Entry 8SFO (electron microscopy, 3.30 A resolution); this record covers chains A and B of the 4 polymer chains in the assembly.

# Chain A
Name: CRISPR-associated endonuclease Cas12a
Source organism: Acidaminococcus sp. BV3L6
Notes: EC 3.1.21.1, 4.6.1.22
Reference sequence: U2UMQ6 (CS12A_ACISB); numbering as in UniProt (aligned over 1-1307)
Sequence (1311 residues; each row starts with the number of its first residue; numbers below 1 keep their minus sign (Gly-3 is residue -3)):
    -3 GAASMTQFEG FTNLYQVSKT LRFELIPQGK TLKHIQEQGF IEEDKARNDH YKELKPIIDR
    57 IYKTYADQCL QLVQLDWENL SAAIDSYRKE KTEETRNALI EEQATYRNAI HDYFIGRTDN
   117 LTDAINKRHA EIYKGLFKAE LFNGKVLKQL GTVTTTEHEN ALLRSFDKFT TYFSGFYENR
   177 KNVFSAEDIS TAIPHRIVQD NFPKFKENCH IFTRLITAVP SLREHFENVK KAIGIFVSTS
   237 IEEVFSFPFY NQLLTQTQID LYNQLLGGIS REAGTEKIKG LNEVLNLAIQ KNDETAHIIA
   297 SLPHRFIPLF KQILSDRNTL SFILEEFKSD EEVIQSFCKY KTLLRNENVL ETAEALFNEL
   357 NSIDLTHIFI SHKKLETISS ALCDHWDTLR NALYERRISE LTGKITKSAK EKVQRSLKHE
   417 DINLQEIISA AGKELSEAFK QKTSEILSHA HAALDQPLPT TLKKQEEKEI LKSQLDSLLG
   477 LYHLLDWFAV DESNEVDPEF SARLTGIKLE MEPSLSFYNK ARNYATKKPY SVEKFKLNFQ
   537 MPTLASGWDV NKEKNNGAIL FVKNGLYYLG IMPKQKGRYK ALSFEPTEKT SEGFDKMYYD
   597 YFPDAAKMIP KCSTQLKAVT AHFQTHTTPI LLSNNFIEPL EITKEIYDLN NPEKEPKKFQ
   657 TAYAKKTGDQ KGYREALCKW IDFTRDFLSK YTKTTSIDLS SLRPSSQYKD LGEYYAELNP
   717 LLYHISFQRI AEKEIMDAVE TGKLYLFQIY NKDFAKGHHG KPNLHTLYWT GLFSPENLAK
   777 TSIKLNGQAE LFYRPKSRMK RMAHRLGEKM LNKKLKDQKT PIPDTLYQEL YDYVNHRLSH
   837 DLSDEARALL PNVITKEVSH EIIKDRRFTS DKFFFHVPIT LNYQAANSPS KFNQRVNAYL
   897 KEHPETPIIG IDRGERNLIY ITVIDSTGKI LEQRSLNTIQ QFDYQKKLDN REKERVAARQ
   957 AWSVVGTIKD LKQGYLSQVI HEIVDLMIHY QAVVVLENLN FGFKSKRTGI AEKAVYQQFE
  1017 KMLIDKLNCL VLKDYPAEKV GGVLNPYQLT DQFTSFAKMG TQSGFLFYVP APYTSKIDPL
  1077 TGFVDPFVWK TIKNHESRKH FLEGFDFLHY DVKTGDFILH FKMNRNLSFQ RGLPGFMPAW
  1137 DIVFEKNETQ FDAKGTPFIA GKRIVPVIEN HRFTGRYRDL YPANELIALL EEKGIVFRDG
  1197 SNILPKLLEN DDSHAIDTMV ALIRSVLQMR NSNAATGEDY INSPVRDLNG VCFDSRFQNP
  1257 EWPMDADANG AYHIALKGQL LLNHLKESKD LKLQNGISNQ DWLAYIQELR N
Not modelled in the structure: -3 to 0, 398-402, 794-855
Construct notes: expression tag (-3 to 0)
Bound ions: Mg2+ site 1: Asp908, Glu993 (shared with 1 residue of chain D); Mg2+ site 2: Asp908, Asp1263 (shared with 1 residue of chain D)
UniProt features mapped onto this chain:
  - DNA-binding region: Pro599 to Lys607 (PAM-binding on target DNA), Lys780 to Gly783 (Target DNA), Arg951 to Lys968 (Target DNA), Ser1051 to Ala1053 (Target DNA)
  - region: Met1 to Gly35 (WED-I (OBD-I)), Gln941 to Ala957 (Bridge helix)
  - active site: His800 (For pre-crRNA processing), Lys809 (For pre-crRNA processing), Lys860 (For pre-crRNA processing), Asp908 (For DNase activity of RuvC domain), Glu993 (For DNase activity of RuvC domain), Arg1226 (For DNase activity of nuclease domain), Asp1263 (For DNase activity of RuvC domain)
  - binding site (crRNA): Tyr47 to Lys51, Asn175, Arg176, Lys307 to Leu310, Lys752 to His761, Met806 to Asn808
  - site: Arg18 (Binds crRNA), Thr167 (Binds PAM on target DNA), Arg192 (Binds crRNA), Trp382 (Binds crRNA-target DNA heteroduplex), Lys548 (Binds PAM on target DNA), Lys607 (Binds sequence-specific recognition of both target and non-target strand bases in PAM), His872 (Binds crRNA), Gln1014 (Binds target DNA)
  - mutagenesis: Thr167 (T167A: Wild-type to slightly improved guided indel formation), Arg176 (R176A: Decreased guided indel formation), Arg192 (R192A: Decreased guided indel formation), Trp382 (W382A: Nearly complete loss of guided indel formation), Lys548 (K548A: Decreased guided indel formation), Met604 (M604A: Decreased guided indel formation), Lys607 (K607A: Nearly complete loss of guided indel formation, probable loss of PAM recognition), Lys780 (K780A: Nearly complete loss of guided indel formation), Gly783 (G783P: Complete loss of guided indel formation), Asp908 (D908A: No longer provides resistance to plasmids or phage in E.coli; D908P: Complete loss of guided indel formation; neither DNA strand is cleaved in vitro), Arg951 (R951A: Nearly complete loss of guided indel formation), Arg955 (R955A: Partial loss of guided indel formation), 6 further mutagenesis entries in UniProt
What the authors report for this chain:
  - contacts within the chain: Arg951-Glu1008, Gln941-Lys1009, Asp945-Lys1009
  - conformationally variable residues (loop rearrangement): Glu1008, Lys1009
  - binding site for the 56-nt DNA strand: Arg912, Lys949, Phe999, Arg1003, Lys1072, Arg1127, Arg1172, Arg1226, Asn1295
  - catalytic residues: Asp908, Glu993, Asp1263
  - mutagenesis - F999A, R1003A: unchanged catalytic activity on 20-bp target
  - mutagenesis - F999A, R1003A (14-fold): decreased catalytic activity on 16-bp target
  - contacts within the chain: Lys1000-Glu1016 (from molecular simulation)
  - mutagenesis - R1003A: unchanged catalytic activity (TS cleavage of the 20-bp target)
  - mutagenesis - R1003A (7-fold): decreased catalytic activity (TS cleavage of the 16-bp target)

# Chain B
Molecule: 48-nt RNA strand
Sequence (48 nucleotides; each row starts with the number of its first residue; numbers below 1 keep their minus sign (U-4 is residue -4)):
    -4 UUUUUAAUUU CUACUCUUGU AGAUGUGAUA AGUGGAAUGC CAUGUGGA
Not modelled in the structure: -4 to 0, 40-43

# Interface between chain A and chain B
Pairs across the interface (118):
  Ser14(A) - G20(B)  base contact
  Lys15(A) - G20(B)  salt bridge to the phosphate
  Thr16(A) - G20(B)  hydrogen bond to the base
  Thr16(A) - U21(B)  sugar contact
  Arg18(A) - U4(B)  hydrogen bond to the base
  Arg18(A) - U19(B)  sugar contact
  Arg18(A) - U21(B)  salt bridge to the phosphate
  Phe19(A) - U4(B)  sugar contact
  Glu20(A) - U4(B)  sugar contact
  Tyr47(A) - A23(B)  phosphate contact
  Tyr47(A) - U24(B)  phosphate contact
  Lys51(A) - U24(B)  phosphate contact
  Lys51(A) - A25(B)  salt bridge to the phosphate
  Asp55(A) - A25(B)  phosphate contact
  Asn175(A) - A23(B)  hydrogen bond to the sugar
  Asn175(A) - U24(B)  sugar contact
  Arg176(A) - U24(B)  hydrogen bond to the phosphate
  Arg192(A) - A26(B)  hydrogen bond to the phosphate
  Ala269(A) - G34(B)  sugar contact
  Gly270(A) - G34(B)  hydrogen bond to the sugar
  Thr271(A) - C35(B)  sugar contact
  Glu272(A) - C35(B)  sugar contact
  Lys273(A) - G34(B)  base contact
  Lys273(A) - C35(B)  hydrogen bond to the sugar
  Glu279(A) - C35(B)  base contact
  Leu283(A) - C36(B)  sugar contact
  Gln286(A) - A37(B)  hydrogen bond to the sugar
  Gln286(A) - U38(B)  sugar contact
  Phe306(A) - G27(B)  sugar contact
  Lys307(A) - A26(B)  salt bridge to the phosphate
  Lys307(A) - G27(B)  hydrogen bond to the phosphate
  Gln308(A) - A26(B)  phosphate contact
  Ile309(A) - A25(B)  phosphate contact
  Ile309(A) - A26(B)  phosphate contact
  Arg313(A) - G27(B)  salt bridge to the phosphate
  Lys369(A) - C36(B)  salt bridge to the phosphate
  Lys369(A) - A37(B)  phosphate contact
  Glu372(A) - U38(B)  base contact
  Glu372(A) - G39(B)  base contact
  Trp382(A) - G39(B)  base contact
  Arg386(A) - G39(B)  base contact
  Leu475(A) - U33(B)  phosphate contact
  His479(A) - G34(B)  salt bridge to the phosphate
  Leu511(A) - G34(B)  phosphate contact
  Tyr514(A) - A32(B)  sugar contact
  Tyr514(A) - U33(B)  sugar contact
  Asn515(A) - U33(B)  hydrogen bond to the sugar
  Arg518(A) - A32(B)  hydrogen bond to the base
  Arg518(A) - U33(B)  sugar contact
  Lys530(A) - G22(B)  salt bridge to the phosphate
  Asn747(A) - U4(B)  phosphate contact
  Lys748(A) - U3(B)  sugar contact
  Lys748(A) - U4(B)  hydrogen bond to the phosphate
  Ala751(A) - G14(B)  phosphate contact
  Lys752(A) - G14(B)  phosphate contact
  Gly753(A) - G14(B)  hydrogen bond to the phosphate
  His754(A) - G14(B)  phosphate contact
  His754(A) - U15(B)  phosphate contact
  His755(A) - U12(B)  hydrogen bond to the sugar
  His755(A) - G14(B)  phosphate contact
  His755(A) - U15(B)  hydrogen bond to the phosphate
  Gly756(A) - U15(B)  hydrogen bond to the phosphate
  Gly756(A) - A16(B)  phosphate contact
  Lys757(A) - A16(B)  hydrogen bond to the phosphate
  Lys757(A) - G17(B)  phosphate contact
  Asn759(A) - U4(B)  base contact
  Asn759(A) - U5(B)  base contact
  Asn759(A) - A18(B)  base contact
  Asn759(A) - U19(B)  base contact
  Leu760(A) - U19(B)  phosphate contact
  His761(A) - U19(B)  base contact
  His761(A) - G20(B)  hydrogen bond to the phosphate
  Glu786(A) - U21(B)  sugar contact
  Glu786(A) - G22(B)  sugar contact
  Phe788(A) - G22(B)  sugar contact
  Arg790(A) - U5(B)  salt bridge to the phosphate
  His856(A) - A2(B)  base contact
  His856(A) - U13(B)  stacking on the base
  Ile858(A) - A1(B)  sugar contact
  Ile858(A) - A2(B)  base contact
  Ile859(A) - A2(B)  sugar contact
  Lys860(A) - A1(B)  sugar contact
  Lys860(A) - A2(B)  salt bridge to the phosphate
  Arg862(A) - U3(B)  phosphate contact
  Arg863(A) - U3(B)  salt bridge to the phosphate
  Arg863(A) - U5(B)  phosphate contact
  Arg863(A) - C6(B)  salt bridge to the phosphate
  His872(A) - U21(B)  hydrogen bond to the sugar
  Pro874(A) - G20(B)  base contact
  Phe938(A) - A8(B)  phosphate contact
  Phe938(A) - C9(B)  phosphate contact
  Tyr940(A) - U7(B)  hydrogen bond to the sugar
  Tyr940(A) - A8(B)  hydrogen bond to the sugar
  Arg955(A) - G30(B)  hydrogen bond to the sugar
  Arg955(A) - A31(B)  sugar contact
  Gln956(A) - A31(B)  phosphate contact
  Gln956(A) - A32(B)  phosphate contact
  Asp966(A) - C6(B)  hydrogen bond to the sugar
  Asp966(A) - U7(B)  sugar contact
  Leu967(A) - U7(B)  phosphate contact
  Gln969(A) - C6(B)  sugar contact
  Gln969(A) - A18(B)  sugar contact
  Gln969(A) - U19(B)  sugar contact
  Gly970(A) - U7(B)  sugar contact
  Ser973(A) - G17(B)  hydrogen bond to the base
  Ser973(A) - A18(B)  sugar contact
  Gln974(A) - U7(B)  base contact
  His977(A) - G17(B)  sugar contact
  Ser1001(A) - U28(B)  sugar contact
  Gly1005(A) - G29(B)  sugar contact
  Gly1005(A) - G30(B)  phosphate contact
  Met1018(A) - A18(B)  sugar contact
  Lys1022(A) - A18(B)  salt bridge to the phosphate
  Lys1022(A) - U19(B)  salt bridge to the phosphate
  Lys1029(A) - G17(B)  salt bridge to the phosphate
  Lys1029(A) - A18(B)  phosphate contact
  Arg1168(A) - G39(B)  sugar contact
  Phe1169(A) - G39(B)  sugar contact
Interface residues without a listed pair, chain A (85 interface residues in all): Thr187, Leu310, Lys414, Lys532, Phe864, Phe870, Gln936, Tyr971

# Overview
Chain A and chain B form an interface of 85 and 37 residues respectively, with 24 hydrogen bonds, 15 salt
bridges and 1 aromatic stacking contact. Among the polar pairs are Thr16(A)-G20(B), Arg18(A)-U4(B) and
Arg518(A)-A32(B). The paper reports catalytic residues Asp908(A), Glu993(A) and Asp1263(A); F999A and R1003A
of chain A reduce catalytic activity on 16-bp target.
Here chain A is CRISPR-associated endonuclease Cas12a (Acidaminococcus sp. BV3L6) and chain B is a 48-nt RNA
strand. Entry 8SFO (WT CRISPR-Cas12a with a 20bp R-loop and nontarget strand in the RuvC active site) was
determined by electron microscopy (same publication as 8SFH, 8SFI, 8SFJ, 8SFL, 8SFN, 8SFP, 8SFQ and 8SFR).
